Entry 7VWO (X-ray diffraction, 2.00 A resolution); this record covers chains A and D of the 3 polymer chains in the assembly.

Chain A:
Molecule: Ribonuclease VapC43
Organism: Mycobacterium tuberculosis H37Rv
Notes: EC 3.1.-.-
UniProtKB: P9WF55 (VPC43_MYCTU); numbering as in UniProt (aligned over 1-142)
Chain sequence (142 residues; each row starts with the number of its first residue):
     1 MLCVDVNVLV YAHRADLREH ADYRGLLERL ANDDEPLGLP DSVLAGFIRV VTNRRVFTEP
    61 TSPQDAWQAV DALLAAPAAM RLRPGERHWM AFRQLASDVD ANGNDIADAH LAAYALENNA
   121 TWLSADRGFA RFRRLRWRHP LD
Swiss-Prot annotation at these positions:
  - binding site (Mg(2+)): Asp-5, Asp-108

Chain D:
Molecule: Antitoxin VapB43
Organism: Mycobacterium tuberculosis H37Rv
UniProtKB: P9WL41 (VPB43_MYCTU); residues 1-28 here correspond to UniProt positions 49-76 (UniProt number = residue number + 48)
Chain sequence (28 residues; row label = number of the first residue in the row):
     1 YRVQPSGKGG LRPGVDLSSN AALAEAMN

Chain A / chain D interface:
Contacting residue pairs - 63 pairs, chain A then chain D:
  Asp-5(A) / Asn-20(D)  hydrogen bond
  Val-10(A) / Leu-17(D)  hydrophobic
  Tyr-11(A) / Leu-17(D)
  Tyr-11(A) / Ser-18(D)  hydrogen bond (side chain-backbone)
  Ala-12(A) / Val-3(D)
  His-13(A) / Tyr-1(D)
  His-13(A) / Val-3(D)
  His-13(A) / Pro-5(D)
  His-13(A) / Ser-6(D)  hydrogen bond (backbone-backbone)
  Arg-14(A) / Ser-6(D)
  Arg-14(A) / Gly-7(D)
  Arg-14(A) / Lys-8(D)  hydrogen bond (side chain-backbone)
  Ala-15(A) / Ser-6(D)  hydrogen bond (backbone-backbone)
  Asp-16(A) / Gly-7(D)
  Asp-16(A) / Lys-8(D)
  Asp-16(A) / Gly-9(D)
  Asp-16(A) / Gly-10(D)  hydrogen bond (side chain-backbone)
  Leu-17(A) / Leu-17(D)  hydrophobic
  His-20(A) / Pro-5(D)
  Arg-24(A) / Arg-2(D)
  Arg-24(A) / Val-3(D)  hydrogen bond (side chain-backbone)
  Arg-24(A) / Pro-5(D)
  Leu-27(A) / Tyr-1(D)
  Leu-27(A) / Val-3(D)  hydrophobic
  Glu-28(A) / Tyr-1(D)
  Glu-28(A) / Arg-2(D)
  Glu-28(A) / Val-3(D)  hydrogen bond (side chain-backbone)
  Ala-31(A) / Tyr-1(D)  hydrophobic
  Asn-32(A) / Tyr-1(D)  hydrogen bond (side chain-backbone)
  Arg-49(A) / Met-27(D)
  Val-50(A) / Leu-17(D)  hydrophobic
  Val-50(A) / Leu-23(D)  hydrophobic
  Asn-53(A) / Met-27(D)
  Arg-54(A) / Arg-12(D)  hydrogen bond (backbone-side chain)
  Arg-55(A) / Arg-12(D)
  Arg-55(A) / Val-15(D)
  Arg-55(A) / Ala-26(D)  hydrogen bond (side chain-backbone)
  Arg-55(A) / Met-27(D)
  Arg-55(A) / Asn-28(D)  hydrogen bond
  Val-56(A) / Leu-11(D)
  Val-56(A) / Arg-12(D)  hydrogen bond (backbone-backbone)
  Val-56(A) / Val-15(D)  hydrophobic
  Val-56(A) / Leu-17(D)  hydrophobic
  Val-56(A) / Leu-23(D)  hydrophobic
  Val-56(A) / Met-27(D)  hydrophobic
  Phe-57(A) / Gly-10(D)
  Phe-57(A) / Leu-11(D)  hydrophobic
  Phe-57(A) / Arg-12(D)
  Thr-58(A) / Gly-9(D)
  Thr-58(A) / Gly-10(D)  hydrogen bond (backbone-backbone)
  Thr-58(A) / Leu-11(D)
  Thr-58(A) / Arg-12(D)
  Glu-59(A) / Lys-8(D)
  Glu-59(A) / Gly-9(D)
  Ala-72(A) / Tyr-1(D)
  Leu-73(A) / Tyr-1(D)  hydrophobic
  Ala-76(A) / Tyr-1(D)  hydrophobic
  Asn-104(A) / Ala-21(D)
  Asp-108(A) / Asn-20(D)  hydrogen bond
  Asp-126(A) / Ser-18(D)
  Asp-126(A) / Ser-19(D)
  Asp-126(A) / Asn-20(D)  hydrogen bond (side chain-backbone)
  Phe-129(A) / Asn-20(D)
Other interface residues (no listed pair), chain A (35 interface residues in all): Asn-7, Thr-61, Leu-111, Ala-125
Other interface residues (no listed pair), chain D (23 interface residues in all): Gln-4, Ala-24

Summary:
Chain A and chain D form an interface of 35 and 23 residues respectively; the contacts include 16 hydrogen
bonds. Polar pairs include Asp-5(A)/Asn-20(D), Tyr-11(A)/Ser-18(D) and Arg-14(A)/Lys-8(D). UniProt lists
Mg2+-binding residues Asp-5(A) and Asp-108(A) on chain A.
Here chain A is Ribonuclease VapC43 and chain D is Antitoxin VapB43, both from Mycobacterium tuberculosis
H37Rv. Entry 7VWO (TA complex from Mycobacterium tuberculosis) was determined by X-ray diffraction.
